PDB entry 4FLX | X-ray diffraction, 2.90 A resolution | chains P and A of the 3 polymer chains in the assembly

[Chain P]
Molecule: Primer strand
Sequence (8 nucleotides; numbered 1 to 8; the number before each row is that of its first residue):
     1 CGATCACG

[Chain A]
Molecule: DNA polymerase 1
Organism: Pyrococcus abyssi
Notes: EC 2.7.7.7
UniProt: P0CL77 (DPOL_PYRAB); residues 1-771 here = UniProt positions 1-771
Sequence (793 residues; numbered -21 to 771; the number before each row is that of its first residue; numbers below 1 keep their minus sign (Met-21 is residue -21)):
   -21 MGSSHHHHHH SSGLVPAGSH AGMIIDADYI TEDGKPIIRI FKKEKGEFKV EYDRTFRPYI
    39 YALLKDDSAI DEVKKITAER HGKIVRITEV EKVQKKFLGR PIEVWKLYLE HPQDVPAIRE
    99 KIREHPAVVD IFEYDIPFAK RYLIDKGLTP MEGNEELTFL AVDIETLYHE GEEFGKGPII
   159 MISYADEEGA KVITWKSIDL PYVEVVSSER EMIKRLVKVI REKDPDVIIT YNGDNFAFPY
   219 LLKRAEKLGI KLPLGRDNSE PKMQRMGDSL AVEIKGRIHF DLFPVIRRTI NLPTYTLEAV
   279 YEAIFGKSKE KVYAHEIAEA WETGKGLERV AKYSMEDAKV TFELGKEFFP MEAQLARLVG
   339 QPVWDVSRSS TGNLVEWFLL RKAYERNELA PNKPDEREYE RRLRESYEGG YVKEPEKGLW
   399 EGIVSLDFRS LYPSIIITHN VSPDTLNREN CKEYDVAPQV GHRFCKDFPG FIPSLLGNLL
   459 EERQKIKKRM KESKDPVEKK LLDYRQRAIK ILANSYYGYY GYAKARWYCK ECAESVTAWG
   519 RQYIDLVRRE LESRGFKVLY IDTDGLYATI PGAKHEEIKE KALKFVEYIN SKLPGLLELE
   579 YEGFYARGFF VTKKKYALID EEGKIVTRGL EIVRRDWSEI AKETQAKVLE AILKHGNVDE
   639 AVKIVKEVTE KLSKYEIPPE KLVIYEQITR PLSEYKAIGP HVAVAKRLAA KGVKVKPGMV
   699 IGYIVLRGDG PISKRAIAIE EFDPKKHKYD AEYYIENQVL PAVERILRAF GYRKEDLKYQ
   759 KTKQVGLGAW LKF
Not modelled in the structure: -21 to -3, 388-389, 758-771
Differences from the reference sequence: expression tag (-21 to 0); engineered mutation Ala215 (Asp in P0CL77)
Disulfide bonds: Cys429-Cys443, Cys507-Cys510
Metal / ion sites: Mg2+: Asp141, Glu143, Asp315

[Interface between chain P and chain A]
Pairs across the interface (22):
  DT4(P) with Lys674(A), phosphate contact; Ala675(A), phosphate contact
  DC5(P) with Arg668(A), salt bridge to the phosphate; Tyr673(A), phosphate contact; Lys674(A), salt bridge to the phosphate; Ala675(A), hydrogen bond to the phosphate
  DA6(P) with Glu664(A), sugar contact; Gln665(A), phosphate contact; Thr667(A), hydrogen bond to the phosphate; Arg668(A), salt bridge to the phosphate; Tyr673(A), hydrogen bond to the phosphate; His679(A), salt bridge to the phosphate
  DC7(P) with Arg612(A), hydrogen bond to the base; Arg613(A), salt bridge to the phosphate; Asp614(A), sugar contact; Glu664(A), phosphate contact; Gln665(A), hydrogen bond to the phosphate
  DG8(P) with Phe261(A), phosphate contact; Arg265(A), hydrogen bond to the base; Tyr273(A), phosphate contact; Arg612(A), phosphate contact; Arg613(A), salt bridge to the phosphate
Other interface residues (no listed pair), chain A (17 interface residues in all): Val611, Tyr663, Ile666

[In short]
Chain P and chain A form an interface of 5 and 17 residues respectively; the contacts include 6 hydrogen bonds
and 6 salt bridges. Polar contacts include DC7(P)-Arg612(A), DG8(P)-Arg265(A) and DC5(P)-Ala675(A). The Mg2+
site is built by Asp141(A), Glu143(A) and Asp315(A).
Here chain P is Primer strand and chain A is DNA polymerase 1 (Pyrococcus abyssi). Entry 4FLX (Pyrococcus
abyssi B family DNA polymerase bound to a dsDNA, in edition mode) was determined by X-ray diffraction,
deposited together with 4FLT, 4FLU, 4FLV, 4FLW, 4FLY, 4FLZ and 3 further entries.
